PDB entry 6PTN | electron microscopy, 5.80 A resolution (low resolution: residue-level contacts below are approximate; hydrogen-bond / salt-bridge calls are withheld) | chains j and n of the 25 polymer chains in the assembly

Chain j:
Molecule: DNA replication licensing factor MCM3
Source organism: Saccharomyces cerevisiae
Notes: EC 3.6.4.12
UniProt: P24279 (MCM3_YEAST); residues 1-971 here = UniProt positions 1-971
Chain sequence (971 residues; numbered 1 to 971; the number before each row is that of its first residue):
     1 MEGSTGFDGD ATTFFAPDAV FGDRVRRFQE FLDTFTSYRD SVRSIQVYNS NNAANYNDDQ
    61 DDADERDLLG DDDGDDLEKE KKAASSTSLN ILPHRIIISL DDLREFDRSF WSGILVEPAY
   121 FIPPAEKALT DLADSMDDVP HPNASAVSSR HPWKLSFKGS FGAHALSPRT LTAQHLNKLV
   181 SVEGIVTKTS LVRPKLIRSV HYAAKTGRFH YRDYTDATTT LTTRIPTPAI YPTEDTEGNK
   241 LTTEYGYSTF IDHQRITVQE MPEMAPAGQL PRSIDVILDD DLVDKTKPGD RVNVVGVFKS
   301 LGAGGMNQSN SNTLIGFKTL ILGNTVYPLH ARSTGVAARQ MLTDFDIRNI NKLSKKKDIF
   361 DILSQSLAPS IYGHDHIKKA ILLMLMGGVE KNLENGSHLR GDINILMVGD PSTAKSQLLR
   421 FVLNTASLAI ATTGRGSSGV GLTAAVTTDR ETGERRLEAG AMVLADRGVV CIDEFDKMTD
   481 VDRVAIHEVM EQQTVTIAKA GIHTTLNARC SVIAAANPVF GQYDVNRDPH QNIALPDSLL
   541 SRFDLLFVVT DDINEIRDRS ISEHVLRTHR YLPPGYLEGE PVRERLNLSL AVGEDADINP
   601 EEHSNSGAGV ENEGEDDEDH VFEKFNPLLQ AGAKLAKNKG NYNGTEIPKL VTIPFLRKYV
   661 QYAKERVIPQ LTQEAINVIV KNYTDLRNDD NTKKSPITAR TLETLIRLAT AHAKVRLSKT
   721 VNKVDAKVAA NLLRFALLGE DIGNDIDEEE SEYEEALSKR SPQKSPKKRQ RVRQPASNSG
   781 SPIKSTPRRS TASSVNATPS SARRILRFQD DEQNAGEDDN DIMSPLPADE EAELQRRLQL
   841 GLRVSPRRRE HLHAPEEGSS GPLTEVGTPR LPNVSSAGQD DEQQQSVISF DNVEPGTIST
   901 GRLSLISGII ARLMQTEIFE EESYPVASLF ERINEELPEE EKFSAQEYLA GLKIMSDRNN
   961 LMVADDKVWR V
Disordered / not traced: 1-16, 58-90, 142-150, 332-337, 571-650, 739-971
Ligand contacts: ATP (adenosine-5'-triphosphate): Ile371, His374, Pro411, Ser412, Thr413, Ala414, Lys415, Ser416, Gln417, Asn517, Ile561
Swiss-Prot annotation at these positions:
  - motif: Ser541 to Asp544 (Arginine finger)
  - binding site (ATP): Gly409 to Ser416
  - modified residue: Ser761 (Phosphoserine), Ser777 (Phosphoserine), Ser781 (Phosphoserine), Thr868 (Phosphothreonine)
  - mutagenesis: Lys415 (K415A: No effect on MCM2-7 complex helicase activity. Loss of MCM2-7 complex helicase activity; when associated with MCM5 A-422. Reduces MCM2-7 complex helicase activity ...)

Chain n:
Molecule: DNA replication licensing factor MCM7
Source organism: Saccharomyces cerevisiae
Notes: EC 3.6.4.12
UniProt: P38132 (MCM7_YEAST); residues 1-845 here = UniProt positions 1-845
Chain sequence (845 residues; each row starts with the number of its first residue):
     1 MSAALPSIQL PVDYNNLFNE ITDFLVTFKQ DTLSSDATRN ENEDENLDAE NIEQHLLEKG
    61 PKYMAMLQKV ANRELNSVII DLDDILQYQN EKFLQGTQAD DLVSAIQQNA NHFTELFCRA
   121 IDNNMPLPTK EIDYKDDVLD VILNQRRLRN ERMLSDRTNE IRSENLMDTT MDPPSSMNDA
   181 LREVVEDETE LFPPNLTRRY FLYFKPLSQN CARRYRKKAI SSKPLSVRQI KGDFLGQLIT
   241 VRGIITRVSD VKPAVEVIAY TCDQCGYEVF QEVNSRTFTP LSECTSEECS QNQTKGQLFM
   301 STRASKFSAF QECKIQELSQ QVPVGHIPRS LNIHVNGTLV RSLSPGDIVD VTGIFLPAPY
   361 TGFKALKAGL LTETYLEAQF VRQHKKKFAS FSLTSDVEER VMELITSGDV YNRLAKSIAP
   421 EIYGNLDVKK ALLLLLVGGV DKRVGDGMKI RGDINVCLMG DPGVAKSQLL KAICKISPRG
   481 VYTTGKGSSG VGLTAAVMKD PVTDEMILEG GALVLADNGI CCIDEFDKMD ESDRTAIHEV
   541 MEQQTISISK AGINTTLNAR TSILAAANPL YGRYNPRLSP LDNINLPAAL LSRFDILFLM
   601 LDIPSRDDDE KLAEHVTYVH MHNKQPDLDF TPVEPSKMRE YIAYAKTKRP VMSEAVNDYV
   661 VQAYIRLRQD SKREMDSKFS FGQATPRTLL GIIRLSQALA KLRLADMVDI DDVEEALRLV
   721 RVSKESLYQE TNKSKEDESP TTKIFTIIKK MLQETGKNTL SYENIVKTVR LRGFTMLQLS
   781 NCIQEYSYLN VWHLINEGNT LKFVDDGTMD TDQEDSLVST PKLAPQTTAS ANVSAQDSDI
   841 DLQDA
Disordered / not traced: 32-58, 159-188, 217-219, 387-392, 730-845
Cystine bridges: Cys265-Cys289, Cys474-Cys522
Swiss-Prot annotation at these positions:
  - motif: Ser592 to Asp595 (Arginine finger)
  - binding site (ATP): Tyr423, Gly463, Ala465, Lys466, Ser467, Asn568, Arg593, Arg687
  - modified residue: Thr811 (Phosphothreonine), Ser819 (Phosphoserine), Ser838 (Phosphoserine)
  - mutagenesis: Lys466 (K466A: Loss of MCM2-7 complex helicase activity)

Interface between chain j and chain n:
Pairs across the interface (76):
  Asn57(j) - Ala212(n)
  Asn57(j) - Arg213(n)
  Asn57(j) - Arg216(n)
  Asn57(j) - Ile220(n)
  Val192(j) - Lys231(n)
  Arg193(j) - Lys231(n)
  Arg193(j) - Leu371(n)
  Arg193(j) - Thr372(n)
  Arg193(j) - Glu373(n)
  Pro194(j) - Lys231(n)
  Pro194(j) - Leu370(n)
  Pro194(j) - Thr372(n)
  Lys195(j) - Leu370(n)
  Lys195(j) - Leu371(n)
  Lys195(j) - Thr372(n)
  Leu196(j) - Leu370(n)
  Leu196(j) - Thr372(n)
  Phe209(j) - Ser7(n)
  His210(j) - Leu5(n)
  His210(j) - Ser7(n)
  Tyr211(j) - Ala4(n)
  Tyr211(j) - Leu5(n)
  Tyr211(j) - Pro6(n)
  Tyr211(j) - Ser7(n)
  Arg212(j) - Leu5(n)
  Ile230(j) - Gly369(n)
  Asp235(j) - Met1(n)
  Asp235(j) - Leu5(n)
  Thr236(j) - Met1(n)
  Glu244(j) - Tyr14(n)
  Glu244(j) - Asn109(n)
  Tyr245(j) - Asn109(n)
  Tyr245(j) - Asn111(n)
  Tyr245(j) - Leu235(n)
  Gly246(j) - Gln108(n)
  Gly246(j) - Asn109(n)
  Tyr247(j) - Leu10(n)
  Tyr247(j) - Val12(n)
  Phe250(j) - Leu235(n)
  Phe250(j) - Pro357(n)
  Asp252(j) - Lys231(n)
  Thr286(j) - His326(n)
  Lys287(j) - His326(n)
  Pro288(j) - His326(n)
  Thr452(j) - Tyr360(n)
  Leu457(j) - Ile327(n)
  Val463(j) - Gly325(n)
  Val463(j) - His326(n)
  Asp466(j) - Val324(n)
  Arg467(j) - Val324(n)
  Val484(j) - Lys486(n)
  His487(j) - Lys486(n)
  Gly501(j) - Arg247(n)
  Ile502(j) - Arg247(n)
  Ile502(j) - Gln316(n)
  His503(j) - Gln316(n)
  Thr504(j) - Gln316(n)
  Thr505(j) - Ser319(n)
  Leu506(j) - Ile327(n)
  Asn507(j) - Ser319(n)
  Asp537(j) - Tyr571(n)
  Asp537(j) - Gly572(n)
  Leu671(j) - Met621(n)
  Gln673(j) - Met621(n)
  Val680(j) - Thr617(n)
  Thr684(j) - Glu610(n)
  Arg687(j) - Asp602(n)
  Arg687(j) - Asp609(n)
  Asn688(j) - Arg606(n)
  Asn691(j) - Pro604(n)
  Thr698(j) - Gly463(n)
  Ala699(j) - Gly463(n)
  Arg700(j) - Gly463(n)
  Arg700(j) - Ala465(n)
  Glu703(j) - His620(n)
  Ile706(j) - His620(n)
Interface residues without a listed pair, chain j (62 interface residues in all): Tyr202, Arg208, Tyr214, Asp216, Thr243, Asp284, Lys391, Leu399, Ala459, Glu488, Tyr683, Pro696, Leu702
Interface residues without a listed pair, chain n (54 interface residues in all): Arg228, Gly236, Pro359, Pro462, Val464, Lys528, Arg573, Ala613, Val616, Asn623

Overview:
62 residues of chain j face 54 of chain n across their interface. Chain j binds ATP. From UniProt: 8
ATP-binding residues and one mutagenesis site on chain j; 8 ATP-binding residues and one mutagenesis site on
chain n.
Chain j is DNA replication licensing factor MCM3 and chain n is DNA replication licensing factor MCM7, both
from Saccharomyces cerevisiae; the structure, Structure of Ctf4 trimer in complex with two CMG helicases, was
determined by electron microscopy together with 6PTJ and 6PTO from the same study.
